Entry 1ZAO (X-ray diffraction, 1.84 A resolution); this record covers chain A.

# Chain A
Molecule: Rio2 serine kinase
Organism: Archaeoglobus fulgidus
UniProtKB: O30245 (O30245_ARCFU); numbering as in UniProt (aligned over 1-282)
Chain sequence (282 residues; each row starts with the number of its first residue):
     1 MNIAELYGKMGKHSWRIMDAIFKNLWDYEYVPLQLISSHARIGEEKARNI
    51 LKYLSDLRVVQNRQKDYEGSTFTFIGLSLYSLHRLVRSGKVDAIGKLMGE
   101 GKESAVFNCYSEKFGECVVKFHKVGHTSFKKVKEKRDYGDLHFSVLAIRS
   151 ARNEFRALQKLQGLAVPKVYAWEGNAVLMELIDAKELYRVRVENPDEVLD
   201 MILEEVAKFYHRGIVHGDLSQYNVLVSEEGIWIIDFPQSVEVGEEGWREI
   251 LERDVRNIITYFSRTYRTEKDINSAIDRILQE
Disordered / not traced: 128-130, 135-142
Swiss-Prot annotation at these positions:
  - active site: D218 (Proton acceptor)
  - binding site (ATP): M98 to V106, K120, H126, E180 to E186, Y222, N223, D235
  - binding site (Mg(2+)): E103, N223, D235
  - modified residue: S128 (Phosphoserine)
Bound ions: Mn2+ site 1: E103, D235 (together with ATP, phosphate ion); Mn2+ site 2: N223, D235 (together with ATP, phosphate ion)
Small-molecule neighbours: ATP (adenosine-5'-triphosphate): M98, E103, S104, V106, V118, K120, H122, V124, H126, E154, P167, M179, E180, L181, I182, E186, Y222, N223, L225, I234, D235, P237, Q238
Reported in the primary citation:
  - conformationally variable residues (order/disorder transition, side-chain flip): K120, G125 to T127, T127 to F143, N223
  - Mn2+ coordination: E103, N223, D235
  - catalytic residues: N223, D235
  - binding site for ATP: E103, S104, K120, H122, H126
  - binding site for phosphate ion: D218
  - catalytic residues: D218 (proposed by the authors, not directly observed)
  - contacts within the chain: H126-Q238, S220-Y222, H216-Q238 (hydrogen bond), D235-Q238 (hydrogen bond)
  - post-translational modification sites: S128

# In short
Bound to chain A: ATP. E103 and D235 form the Mn2+ site 1. N223 and D235 form the Mn2+ site 2. Curated
annotation (UniProt) lists active-site residue D218, 21 ATP-binding residues and 3 Mg2+-binding residues. From
the paper: catalytic residues N223, D235 and D218; a binding site for ATP at E103, S104 and K120 among others.
Chain A is Rio2 serine kinase (Archaeoglobus fulgidus); the structure, Crystal Structure of A.fulgidus Rio2
Kinase Complexed With ATP and Manganese Ions, was determined by X-ray diffraction (same publication as 1ZAR).
